9J48 - chains A and M of the 48 polymer chains in the assembly; structure by electron microscopy, 3.04 A resolution.

# Chain A (and M)
Protein: Designed ankyrin repeat proteins, Ferritin heavy chain, N-terminally processed
Organism: Homo sapiens
Notes: chain M of this document is another copy of the same molecule, construct and numbering; everything in this record applies to it too
UniProt: P02794 (FRIH_HUMAN); residues 213-374 here correspond to UniProt positions 16-177 (UniProt number = residue number - 197)
Chain sequence (394 residues; each row starts with the number of its first residue):
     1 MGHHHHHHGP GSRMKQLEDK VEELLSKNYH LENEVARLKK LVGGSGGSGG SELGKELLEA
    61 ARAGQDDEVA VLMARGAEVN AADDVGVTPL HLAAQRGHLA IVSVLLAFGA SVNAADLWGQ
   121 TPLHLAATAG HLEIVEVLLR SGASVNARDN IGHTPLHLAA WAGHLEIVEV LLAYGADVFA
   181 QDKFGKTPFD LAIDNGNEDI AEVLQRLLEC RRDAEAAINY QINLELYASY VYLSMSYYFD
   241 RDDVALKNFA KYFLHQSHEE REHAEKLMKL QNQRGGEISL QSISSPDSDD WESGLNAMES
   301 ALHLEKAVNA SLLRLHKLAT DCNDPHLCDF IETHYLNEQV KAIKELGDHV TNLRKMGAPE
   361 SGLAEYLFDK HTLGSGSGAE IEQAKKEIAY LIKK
Not modelled in the structure: 1-53, 375-394
Sequence notes: conflict Ala214 (Ser17 in P02794), Tyr220 (Arg23 in P02794), Glu277 (Arg80 in P02794), Ser279 (Phe82 in P02794), Ser282 (Asp85 in P02794), Ser284 (Lys87 in P02794), Ser285 (Lys88 in P02794), Ser288 (Cys91 in P02794), Ser300 (Cys103 in P02794), Ala307 (Asn110 in P02794), Ala310 (Gln113 in P02794), Arg314 (Glu117 in P02794), Cys322 (Lys125 in P02794); expression tag (375-394)
Cystine bridges: Cys210-Cys322
Curated features (UniProtKB/Swiss-Prot):
  - binding site (Fe cation): Glu225, Glu260, His263, Glu305, Gln339

# Interface between chain A and chain M
Contacting residue pairs (13):
  Asp67(A) with Val71(M); Arg75(M), salt bridge
  Ala70(A) with Ala70(M); Val71(M), hydrophobic; Ala74(M), hydrophobic
  Val71(A) with Asp67(M); Ala70(M), hydrophobic; Val71(M), hydrophobic
  Ala74(A) with Ala70(M), hydrophobic; Val104(M)
  Arg75(A) with Asp67(M), salt bridge
  Val104(A) with Ala74(M)
  Phe108(A) with Phe108(M), hydrophobic
Other interface residues (no listed pair), chain A (8 interface residues in all): Ala107
Other interface residues (no listed pair), chain M (8 interface residues in all): Ala107

# Overview
The chain A/chain M interface involves 8 residues from each chain; the contacts include 2 salt bridges. The
salt-bridged pair is Asp67(A)-Arg75(M). Curated annotation (UniProt) lists 5 Fe cation-binding residues on
chain A.
Chain A and chain M are both Designed ankyrin repeat proteins, Ferritin heavy chain, N-terminally processed
(Homo sapiens); the structure, GFP bound to 24-mer DARPin-apoferritin model 6c, was determined by electron
microscopy, deposited together with 9IRV and 9IVP.
